7TCA - chains B and C of the 7 polymer chains in the assembly; structure by electron microscopy, 3.85 A resolution.

== Chain B (and C) ==
Name: Spike glycoprotein
Source organism: Severe acute respiratory syndrome coronavirus 2
Notes: chain C of this document is another copy of the same molecule, construct and numbering; everything in this record applies to it too
UniProt: P0DTC2 (SPIKE_SARS2); aligned to UniProt positions 14-1205 over residues 14-1205
Amino-acid sequence (1272 residues; numbered 14 to 1288 plus 3 insertion-coded residues; 6 numbers in that range are skipped by the numbering (no residue carries them; nothing is unmodelled there); the number before each row is that of its first residue; a row labelled like 214A-214C holds insertion residues (214A, then the next letters in order)):
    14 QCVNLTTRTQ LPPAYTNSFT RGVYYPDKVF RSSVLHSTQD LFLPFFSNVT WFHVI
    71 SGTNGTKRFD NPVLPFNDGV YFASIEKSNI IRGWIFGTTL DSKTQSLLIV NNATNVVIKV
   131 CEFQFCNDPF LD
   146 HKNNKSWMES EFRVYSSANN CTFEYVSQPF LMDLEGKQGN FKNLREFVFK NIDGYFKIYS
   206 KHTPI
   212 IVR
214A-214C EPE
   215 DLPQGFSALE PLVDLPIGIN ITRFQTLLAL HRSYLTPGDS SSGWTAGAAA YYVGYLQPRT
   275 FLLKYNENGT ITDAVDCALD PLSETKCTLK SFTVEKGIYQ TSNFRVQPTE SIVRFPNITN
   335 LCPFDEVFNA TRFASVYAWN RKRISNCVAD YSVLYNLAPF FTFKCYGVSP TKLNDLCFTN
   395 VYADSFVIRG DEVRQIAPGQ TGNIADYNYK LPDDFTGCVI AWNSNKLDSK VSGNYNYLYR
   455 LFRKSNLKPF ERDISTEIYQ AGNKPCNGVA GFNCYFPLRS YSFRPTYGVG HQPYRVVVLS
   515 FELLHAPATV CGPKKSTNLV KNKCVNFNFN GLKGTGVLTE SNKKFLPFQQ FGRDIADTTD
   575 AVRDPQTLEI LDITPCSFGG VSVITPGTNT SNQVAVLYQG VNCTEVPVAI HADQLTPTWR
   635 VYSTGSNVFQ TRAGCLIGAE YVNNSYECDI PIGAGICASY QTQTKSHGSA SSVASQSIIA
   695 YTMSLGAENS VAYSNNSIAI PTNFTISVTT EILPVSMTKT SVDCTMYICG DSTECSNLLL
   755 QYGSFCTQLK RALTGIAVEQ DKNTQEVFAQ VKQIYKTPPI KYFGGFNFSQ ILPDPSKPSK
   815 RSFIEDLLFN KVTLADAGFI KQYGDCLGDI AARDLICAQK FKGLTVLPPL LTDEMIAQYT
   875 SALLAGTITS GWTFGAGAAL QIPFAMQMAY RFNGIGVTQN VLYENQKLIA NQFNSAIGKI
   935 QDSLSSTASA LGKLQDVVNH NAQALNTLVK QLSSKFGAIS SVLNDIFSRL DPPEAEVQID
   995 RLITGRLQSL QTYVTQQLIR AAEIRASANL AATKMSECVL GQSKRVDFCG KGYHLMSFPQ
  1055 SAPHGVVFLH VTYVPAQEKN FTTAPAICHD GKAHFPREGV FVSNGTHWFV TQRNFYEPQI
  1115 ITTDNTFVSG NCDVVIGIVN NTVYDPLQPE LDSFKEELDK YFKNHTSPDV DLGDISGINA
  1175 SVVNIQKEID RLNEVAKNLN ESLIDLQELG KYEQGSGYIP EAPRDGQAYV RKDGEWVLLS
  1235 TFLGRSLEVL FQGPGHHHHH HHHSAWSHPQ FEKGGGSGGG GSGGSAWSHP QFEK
Disordered / not traced: 678-688, 1146-1288
Construct notes: conflict Val-67 (Ala in P0DTC2), Ile-95 (Thr in P0DTC2), Asp-142 (Tyr145 in P0DTC2), 35 further conflict positions vs the reference (P0DTC2) not listed; insertion (212-213); expression tag (1206-1288)
UniProt features mapped onto this chain:
  - region: Asn-280 to Cys-301 (Putative superantigen), Arg-403 to Asp-405 (Integrin-binding motif), Asn-448 to Phe-456 (Immunodominant HLA epitope recognized by the CD8+), Ser-816 to Tyr-837 (Fusion peptide 1), Lys-835 to Phe-855 (Fusion peptide 2), Asp-1163 to Glu-1202 (Heptad repeat 2)
  - site: Arg-815, Ser-816 (Cleavage)
  - glycosylation: Asn-17 (N-linked (GlcNAc...) (complex) asparagine), Asn-61 (N-linked (GlcNAc...) (hybrid) asparagine), Asn-74 (N-linked (GlcNAc...) (complex) asparagine), Asn-122 (N-linked (GlcNAc...) (hybrid) asparagine), Asn-149 (N-linked (GlcNAc...) (complex) asparagine), Asn-165 (N-linked (GlcNAc...) (complex) asparagine), Asn-234 (N-linked (GlcNAc...) (high mannose) asparagine), Asn-282 (N-linked (GlcNAc...) (complex) asparagine), Thr-323 (O-linked (GalNAc) threonine), Ser-325 (O-linked (HexNAc...) serine), Asn-331 (N-linked (GlcNAc...) (complex) asparagine), Asn-343 (N-linked (GlcNAc...) (complex) asparagine), Asn-603 (N-linked (GlcNAc...) (hybrid) asparagine), Asn-616 (N-linked (GlcNAc...) (complex) asparagine), Asn-657 (N-linked (GlcNAc...) (complex) asparagine), Thr-676 (O-linked (GlcNAc...) threonine), Thr-678 (O-linked (GlcNAc...) threonine), Asn-709 (N-linked (GlcNAc...) (high mannose) asparagine), Asn-717 (N-linked (GlcNAc...) (hybrid) asparagine), Asn-801 (N-linked (GlcNAc...) (hybrid) asparagine) and 6 more in UniProt
Cystine bridges: Cys-15/Cys-136, Cys-131/Cys-166, Cys-291/Cys-301, Cys-336/Cys-361, Cys-379/Cys-432, Cys-391/Cys-525, Cys-480/Cys-488, Cys-617/Cys-649, Cys-662/Cys-671, Cys-738/Cys-760, Cys-743/Cys-749, Cys-840/Cys-851, Cys-1032/Cys-1043, Cys-1082/Cys-1126
Covalent attachments: N-acetylglucosamine (NAG) linked to Asn-61, Asn-122, Asn-234, Asn-282, Asn-331, Asn-603, Asn-616, Asn-657, Asn-709, Asn-717, Asn-801, Asn-1074, Asn-1098, Asn-1134
What the authors report for this chain:
  - post-translational modification sites: Asn-343, Asn-709
  - self-association interface (contacts with another copy of this molecule); pairs are residue here / residue on that copy: Phe-375/Phe-486, Lys-856

== Interface between chain B and chain C ==
Pairs across the interface (102; chain B residue first):
  Gln-314(B) with Lys-764(C)
  Asn-317(B) with Asp-737(C), hydrogen bond
  Arg-319(B) with Met-740(C); Asp-745(C), salt bridge
  Asn-556(B) with Ile-844(C)
  Lys-557(B) with Asp-843(C), hydrogen bond (side chain-backbone)
  Phe-559(B) with Phe-43(C), hydrophobic
  Leu-560(B) with Gly-283(C)
  Phe-562(B) with Tyr-38(C), hydrophobic; Lys-41(C); Glu-224(C); Pro-225(C)
  Gln-563(B) with Lys-41(C); Val-42(C); Phe-43(C), hydrogen bond (side chain-backbone)
  Gln-564(B) with Lys-41(C)
  Phe-565(B) with Val-42(C); Phe-43(C)
  Gly-566(B) with Phe-43(C)
  Arg-567(B) with Val-42(C); Phe-43(C), hydrogen bond (backbone-backbone)
  Asp-568(B) with Arg-847(C)
  Ile-569(B) with Arg-847(C)
  Ala-570(B) with Lys-856(C), hydrogen bond (backbone-side chain); Val-963(C), hydrophobic
  Asp-571(B) with Ser-967(C)
  Thr-572(B) with Lys-856(C)
  Asp-574(B) with Asp-843(C)
  Asp-586(B) with Gly-842(C); Asp-843(C), hydrogen bond (side chain-backbone)
  Thr-588(B) with Leu-841(C), hydrogen bond (side chain-backbone); Phe-855(C)
  Pro-589(B) with Phe-855(C)
  Phe-592(B) with Met-740(C), hydrophobic
  Arg-646(B) with Ile-834(C)
  Ala-647(B) with Pro-862(C), hydrophobic
  Pro-665(B) with Leu-864(C), hydrophobic
  Ala-668(B) with Pro-863(C), hydrogen bond (backbone-backbone); Leu-864(C)
  Gly-669(B) with Leu-864(C), hydrogen bond (backbone-backbone)
  Leu-699(B) with Ile-788(C), hydrophobic; Met-869(C), hydrophobic; Gln-872(C); Tyr-873(C), hydrophobic
  Gly-700(B) with Lys-786(C)
  Ala-701(B) with Gln-787(C); Ile-788(C)
  Glu-702(B) with Ile-788(C); Lys-790(C)
  Asn-703(B) with Gln-787(C); Ile-788(C), hydrogen bond (backbone-backbone); Tyr-789(C)
  Val-705(B) with Tyr-789(C), hydrophobic; Thr-883(C)
  Ala-706(B) with Gln-895(C)
  Tyr-707(B) with Pro-792(C), hydrophobic; Tyr-796(C); Phe-797(C); Ile-896(C)
  Ser-711(B) with Gln-895(C), hydrogen bond; Pro-897(C)
  Ile-712(B) with Gln-895(C); Ile-896(C), hydrophobic
  Ala-713(B) with Leu-894(C), hydrophobic; Gln-895(C)
  Gln-957(B) with Arg-765(C)
  Thr-961(B) with Arg-765(C), hydrogen bond
  Lys-964(B) with Ser-758(C), hydrogen bond
  Gln-965(B) with Phe-759(C)
  Ser-968(B) with Gln-755(C); Tyr-756(C)
  Lys-969(B) with Gln-755(C)
  Phe-970(B) with Tyr-756(C)
  Gly-971(B) with Tyr-756(C)
  Gln-1002(B) with Gln-1002(C), hydrogen bond
  Thr-1006(B) with Gln-1005(C)
  Ile-1013(B) with Leu-1012(C), hydrophobic; Ile-1013(C), hydrophobic
  Glu-1017(B) with Arg-1019(C), salt bridge
  Arg-1039(B) with Glu-1031(C), salt bridge
  Val-1040(B) with Ser-1030(C), hydrogen bond (backbone-side chain)
  Asp-1041(B) with Gln-784(C), hydrogen bond; Ser-1030(C)
  Phe-1042(B) with Glu-1031(C)
  Lys-1045(B) with Ala-890(C)
  Gly-1046(B) with Ala-890(C)
  Tyr-1047(B) with Trp-886(C)
  Glu-1072(B) with Ala-892(C); Leu-894(C)
  Thr-1077(B) with Met-900(C)
  Ala-1078(B) with Met-900(C)
  Pro-1079(B) with Met-900(C); Tyr-917(C)
  Phe-1089(B) with Asn-914(C); Tyr-917(C), hydrophobic
  Pro-1090(B) with Gln-913(C)
  Val-1094(B) with Tyr-904(C)
  Arg-1107(B) with Tyr-904(C), hydrogen bond
  Phe-1121(B) with Gln-913(C)
  Ser-1123(B) with Asn-914(C)
  Val-1128(B) with Glu-918(C)
  Ile-1130(B) with Gln-920(C)
Interface residues without a listed pair, chain B (89 interface residues in all): Arg-357, Ser-359, Thr-553, Ser-555, Lys-558, Ile-587, Gly-614, Gly-667, Ser-704, Ser-708, Asn-709, Asn-710, Pro-715, Thr-1009, Gln-1010, Val-1068, Arg-1091, Gly-1093, Val-1129
Interface residues without a listed pair, chain C (84 interface residues in all): Arg-44, Val-47, Phe-168, Asn-282, Gln-762, Lys-835, Gln-836, Tyr-837, Cys-840, Leu-849, Ala-852, Lys-854, Thr-866, Gly-889, Gly-891, Ala-893, Phe-898, Asp-994, Thr-1009, Thr-1027, Arg-1039

== Overview ==
89 residues of chain B face 84 of chain C across their interface, with 17 hydrogen bonds and 3 salt bridges.
Among the polar pairs are Arg-319(B)/Asp-745(C), Glu-1017(B)/Arg-1019(C) and Arg-1039(B)/Glu-1031(C). The
paper reports modification sites Asn-343(B) and Asn-709(B); a self-association interface involving Phe-375(B)
and Lys-856(B).
Chain B and chain C are both Spike glycoprotein (Severe acute respiratory syndrome coronavirus 2); the
structure, Cryo-EM structure of SARS-CoV-2 Omicron spike in complex with antibody A19-46.1, was determined by
electron microscopy (same publication as 7TC9).
